PDB entry 3SGW | X-ray diffraction, 1.70 A resolution | chain A

Chain A:
Molecule: ribose 5-phosphate isomerase
Organism: Coccidioides immitis
Notes: EC 5.3.1.-
Reference sequence: P0CL19 (RPIB_COCIM); numbering as in UniProt (aligned over 1-163)
Chain sequence (184 residues; numbered -20 to 163; the number before each row is that of its first residue; numbers below 1 keep their minus sign (Met-20 is residue -20)):
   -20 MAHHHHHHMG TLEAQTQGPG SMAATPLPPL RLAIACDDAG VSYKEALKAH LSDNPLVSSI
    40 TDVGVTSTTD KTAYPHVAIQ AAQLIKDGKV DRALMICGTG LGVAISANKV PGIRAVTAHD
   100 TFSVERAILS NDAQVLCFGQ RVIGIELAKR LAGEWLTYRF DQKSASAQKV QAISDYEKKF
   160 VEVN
Disordered / not traced: -20 to 5
Sequence notes: initiating methionine (-20); expression tag (-19 to 0)
Glycans and other covalent adducts: malonic acid (MLA) linked to Cys76
Residues lining bound ligands: malonic acid (MLA): Asp16, Ala18, Tyr53, Gly77, Thr78, Gly79, Leu80, Gly81, Val82, Asn110
UniProt features mapped onto this chain:
  - active site: Cys76 (Proton acceptor)
  - binding site (D-ribulose 5-phosphate): Asp16, Asp17, Gly77 to Gly81, Asn110, Arg120, Lys148
From the paper describing this entry:
  - catalytic residues: Cys76 (citing earlier work)
  - binding site for malonic acid: Asp16, Cys76, Gly77, Thr78, Gly81, Asn110
  - binding site for chloride ion: Arg105, Arg120

In short:
Covalently linked malonic acid: at Cys76. From UniProt: active-site residue Cys76 and 10 D-ribulose
5-phosphate-binding residues. The paper reports the catalytic residue Cys76; a binding site for malonic acid
at Asp16, Cys76 and Gly77 among others.
Chain A is ribose 5-phosphate isomerase (Coccidioides immitis); the structure, Crystal structure of
ribose-5-phosphate isomerase B RpiB from Coccidioides immitis semi-covalently bound to malonic acid, was
determined by X-ray diffraction, deposited together with 3SDW and 3QD5.
